Entry 6PEM (electron microscopy, 3.50 A resolution); this record covers chains 2 and 3 of the 74 polymer chains in the assembly.

[Chain 2 (and 3)]
Protein: Surface presentation of antigens protein SpaP
Organism: Salmonella typhimurium (strain LT2 / SGSC1412 / ATCC 700720)
Notes: chain 3 of this document is another copy of the same molecule, construct and numbering; everything in this record applies to it too
UniProt: P40700 (SPAP_SALTY); residue numbers follow UniProt; this construct covers 1-224
Chain sequence (224 residues; row label = number of the first residue in the row):
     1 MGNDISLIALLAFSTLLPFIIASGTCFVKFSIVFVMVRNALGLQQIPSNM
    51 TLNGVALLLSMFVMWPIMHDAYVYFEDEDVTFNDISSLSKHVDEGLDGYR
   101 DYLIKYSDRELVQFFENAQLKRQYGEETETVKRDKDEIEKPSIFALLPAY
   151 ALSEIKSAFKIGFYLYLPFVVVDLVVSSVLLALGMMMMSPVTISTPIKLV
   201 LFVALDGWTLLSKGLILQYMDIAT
Not modelled in the structure: 1-2, 76-85, 119-139, 221-224 (chain 3: 1-2, 76-85, 119-134, 223-224)

[Chain 2 / chain 3 interface]
Pairs across the interface - 46 pairs, chain 2 then chain 3:
  Asp4(2) - Leu7(3)
  Ile5(2) - Asn3(3)
  Ile5(2) - Leu7(3)  hydrophobic
  Pro18(2) - Met50(3)
  Ala22(2) - Met50(3)  hydrophobic
  Ala22(2) - Thr51(3)  hydrogen bond (backbone-side chain)
  Ser23(2) - Thr51(3)
  Ile32(2) - Ile46(3)  hydrophobic
  Ile32(2) - Pro47(3)  hydrophobic
  Val35(2) - Ile46(3)  hydrophobic
  Arg38(2) - Gln45(3)  hydrogen bond
  Asn49(2) - Gln45(3)  hydrogen bond
  Leu111(2) - Thr209(3)
  Phe114(2) - Lys213(3)
  Phe114(2) - Ile216(3)  hydrophobic
  Phe114(2) - Leu217(3)  hydrophobic
  Phe114(2) - Ile222(3)  hydrophobic
  Phe115(2) - Leu59(3)  hydrophobic
  Phe115(2) - Phe62(3)  hydrophobic
  Asn117(2) - Ile222(3)
  Ala118(2) - Ile216(3)  hydrophobic
  Ala118(2) - Met220(3)
  Ala118(2) - Ile222(3)
  Phe144(2) - Phe62(3)
  Leu147(2) - Leu58(3)  hydrophobic
  Pro148(2) - Phe62(3)  hydrophobic
  Ala151(2) - Val55(3)  hydrophobic
  Leu152(2) - Ser212(3)
  Ile155(2) - Trp208(3)
  Lys156(2) - Asp206(3)  salt bridge
  Phe159(2) - Leu199(3)
  Phe159(2) - Val203(3)  hydrophobic
  Phe159(2) - Trp208(3)
  Phe163(2) - Pro196(3)
  Phe163(2) - Leu199(3)  hydrophobic
  Phe163(2) - Val200(3)  hydrophobic
  Tyr166(2) - Thr195(3)
  Tyr166(2) - Pro196(3)  hydrophobic
  Val170(2) - Pro196(3)  hydrophobic
  Ser177(2) - Met185(3)
  Ser177(2) - Met188(3)
  Leu181(2) - Gly184(3)
  Leu181(2) - Met185(3)
  Met186(2) - Met187(3)
  Met188(2) - Met187(3)
  Pro190(2) - Met187(3)
Also at the interface, not in a pair above, chain 2 (38 interface residues in all): Ile8, Ser31, Met36, Ala145, Asp173, Leu174, Met187, Ser189
Also at the interface, not in a pair above, chain 3 (35 interface residues in all): Leu11, Leu41, Leu43, Thr192, Ile193, Asp221

[Summary]
The interface between chain 2 and chain 3 involves 38 residues on one side and 35 on the other; the contacts
include 3 hydrogen bonds and 1 salt bridge. Polar pairs include Lys156(2)-Asp206(3), Ala22(2)-Thr51(3) and
Arg38(2)-Gln45(3).
Both chains are Surface presentation of antigens protein SpaP (Salmonella typhimurium (strain LT2 / SGSC1412 /
ATCC 700720)). Entry 6PEM (Focussed refinement of InvGN0N1:SpaPQR:PrgHK from Salmonella SPI-1 injectisome
NC-base) was determined by electron microscopy together with 6PEE, 6PEP, 6Q14, 6Q15 and 6Q16 from the same
study.
